6W7M - chains A and G of the 20 polymer chains in the assembly; structure by electron microscopy, 3.80 A resolution.

[Chain A]
Molecule: 16S rRNA
From: Escherichia coli (strain K12)
Sequence (1542 nucleotides; each row starts with the number of its first residue):
     1 AAAUUGAAGA GUUUGAUCAU GGCUCAGAUU GAACGCUGGC GGCAGGCCUA ACACAUGCAA
    61 GUCGAACGGU AACAGGAAGA AGCUUGCUUC UUUGCUGACG AGUGGCGGAC GGGUGAGUAA
   121 UGUCUGGGAA ACUGCCUGAU GGAGGGGGAU AACUACUGGA AACGGUAGCU AAUACCGCAU
   181 AACGUCGCAA GACCAAAGAG GGGGACCUUC GGGCCUCUUG CCAUCGGAUG UGCCCAGAUG
   241 GGAUUAGCUA GUAGGUGGGG UAACGGCUCA CCUAGGCGAC GAUCCCUAGC UGGUCUGAGA
   301 GGAUGACCAG CCACACUGGA ACUGAGACAC GGUCCAGACU CCUACGGGAG GCAGCAGUGG
   361 GGAAUAUUGC ACAAUGGGCG CAAGCCUGAU GCAGCCAUGC CGCGUGUAUG AAGAAGGCCU
   421 UCGGGUUGUA AAGUACUUUC AGCGGGGAGG AAGGGAGUAA AGUUAAUACC UUUGCUCAUU
   481 GACGUUACCC GCAGAAGAAG CACCGGCUAA CUCCGUGCCA GCAGCCGCGG UAAUACGGAG
   541 GGUGCAAGCG UUAAUCGGAA UUACUGGGCG UAAAGCGCAC GCAGGCGGUU UGUUAAGUCA
   601 GAUGUGAAAU CCCCGGGCUC AACCUGGGAA CUGCAUCUGA UACUGGCAAG CUUGAGUCUC
   661 GUAGAGGGGG GUAGAAUUCC AGGUGUAGCG GUGAAAUGCG UAGAGAUCUG GAGGAAUACC
   721 GGUGGCGAAG GCGGCCCCCU GGACGAAGAC UGACGCUCAG GUGCGAAAGC GUGGGGAGCA
   781 AACAGGAUUA GAUACCCUGG UAGUCCACGC CGUAAACGAU GUCGACUUGG AGGUUGUGCC
   841 CUUGAGGCGU GGCUUCCGGA GCUAACGCGU UAAGUCGACC GCCUGGGGAG UACGGCCGCA
   901 AGGUUAAAAC UCAAAUGAAU UGACGGGGGC CCGCACAAGC GGUGGAGCAU GUGGUUUAAU
   961 UCGAUGCAAC GCGAAGAACC UUACCUGGUC UUGACAUCCA CGGAAGUUUU CAGAGAUGAG
  1021 AAUGUGCCUU CGGGAACCGU GAGACAGGUG CUGCAUGGCU GUCGUCAGCU CGUGUUGUGA
  1081 AAUGUUGGGU UAAGUCCCGC AACGAGCGCA ACCCUUAUCC UUUGUUGCCA GCGGUCCGGC
  1141 CGGGAACUCA AAGGAGACUG CCAGUGAUAA ACUGGAGGAA GGUGGGGAUG ACGUCAAGUC
  1201 AUCAUGGCCC UUACGACCAG GGCUACACAC GUGCUACAAU GGCGCAUACA AAGAGAAGCG
  1261 ACCUCGCGAG AGCAAGCGGA CCUCAUAAAG UGCGUCGUAG UCCGGAUUGG AGUCUGCAAC
  1321 UCGACUCCAU GAAGUCGGAA UCGCUAGUAA UCGUGGAUCA GAAUGCCACG GUGAAUACGU
  1381 UCCCGGGCCU UGUACACACC GCCCGUCACA CCAUGGGAGU GGGUUGCAAA AGAAGUAGGU
  1441 AGCUUAACCU UCGGGAGGGC GCUUACCACU UUGUGAUUCA UGACUGGGGU GAAGUCGUAA
  1501 CAAGGUAACC GUAGGGGAAC CUGCGGUUGG AUCACCUCCU UA
Not modelled in the structure: 1391-1407, 1494-1503, 1540-1542

[Chain G]
Protein: 30S ribosomal protein S7
From: Escherichia coli (strain K12)
UniProtKB: P02359 (RS7_ECOLI); residues 0-178 here correspond to UniProt positions 1-179 (UniProt number = residue number + 1)
Chain sequence (179 residues; numbered 0 to 178; the number before each row is that of its first residue; numbering starts at 0):
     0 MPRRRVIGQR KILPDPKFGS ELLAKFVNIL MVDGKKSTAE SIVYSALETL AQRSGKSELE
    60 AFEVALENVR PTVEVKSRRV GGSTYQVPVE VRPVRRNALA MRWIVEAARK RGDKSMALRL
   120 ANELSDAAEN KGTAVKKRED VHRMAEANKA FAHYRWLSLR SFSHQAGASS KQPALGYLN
Not modelled in the structure: 0-2, 152-178

[Chain A / chain G interface]
Pairs across the interface - 49 pairs, chain A then chain G:
  C932(A) / Arg-3(G)  phosphate contact
  G933(A) / Arg-3(G)  salt bridge to the phosphate
  G939(A) / Arg-101(G)  sugar contact
  A1092(A) / Arg-3(G)  salt bridge to the phosphate
  A1239(A) / Lys-113(G)  hydrogen bond to the sugar
  A1239(A) / Ser-114(G)  sugar contact
  U1240(A) / Leu-29(G)  base contact
  U1240(A) / Arg-108(G)  base contact
  U1240(A) / Ser-114(G)  hydrogen bond to the phosphate
  U1240(A) / Met-115(G)  hydrogen bond to the phosphate
  U1240(A) / Arg-118(G)  base contact
  A1289(A) / Lys-34(G)  hydrogen bond to the base
  G1290(A) / Lys-34(G)  phosphate contact
  G1290(A) / Ser-36(G)  hydrogen bond to the sugar
  G1290(A) / Thr-37(G)  hydrogen bond to the phosphate
  U1291(A) / Ser-36(G)  phosphate contact
  U1291(A) / Thr-37(G)  hydrogen bond to the phosphate
  G1297(A) / Lys-113(G)  sugar contact
  U1298(A) / Asp-112(G)  base contact
  U1298(A) / Lys-113(G)  salt bridge to the phosphate
  A1346(A) / Arg-9(G)  base contact
  A1350(A) / Asp-32(G)  hydrogen bond to the sugar
  U1351(A) / Asp-32(G)  sugar contact
  U1372(A) / Asp-32(G)  base contact
  U1372(A) / Gly-33(G)  hydrogen bond to the sugar
  U1372(A) / Lys-35(G)  hydrogen bond to the phosphate
  G1373(A) / Met-30(G)  phosphate contact
  G1373(A) / Gly-33(G)  sugar contact
  G1373(A) / Lys-35(G)  phosphate contact
  A1374(A) / Asn-27(G)  hydrogen bond to the sugar
  A1374(A) / Ile-28(G)  sugar contact
  A1374(A) / Met-30(G)  phosphate contact
  A1375(A) / Arg-9(G)  salt bridge to the phosphate
  A1375(A) / Ile-11(G)  phosphate contact
  A1375(A) / Asn-27(G)  hydrogen bond to the phosphate
  A1375(A) / Ile-28(G)  sugar contact
  A1375(A) / Arg-101(G)  hydrogen bond to the sugar
  U1376(A) / Arg-9(G)  hydrogen bond to the base
  U1376(A) / Lys-24(G)  salt bridge to the phosphate
  U1376(A) / Arg-94(G)  hydrogen bond to the phosphate
  U1376(A) / Arg-101(G)  hydrogen bond to the sugar
  A1377(A) / Arg-94(G)  salt bridge to the phosphate
  C1378(A) / Arg-4(G)  phosphate contact
  C1378(A) / Val-5(G)  phosphate contact
  C1378(A) / Lys-75(G)  hydrogen bond to the base
  U1380(A) / Arg-3(G)  phosphate contact
  U1381(A) / Arg-77(G)  hydrogen bond to the sugar
  U1381(A) / Arg-78(G)  hydrogen bond to the base
  C1382(A) / Arg-78(G)  sugar contact
Also at the interface, not in a pair above, chain A (27 interface residues in all): A938, G1241, G1371
Also at the interface, not in a pair above, chain G (31 interface residues in all): Ile-6, Val-31, Ser-40, Ala-116

[In short]
The interface between chain A and chain G involves 27 residues on one side and 31 on the other; the contacts
include 19 hydrogen bonds and 6 salt bridges. Polar contacts include A1289(A)/Lys-34(G), U1376(A)/Arg-9(G) and
C1378(A)/Lys-75(G).
Chain A is 16S rRNA and chain G is 30S ribosomal protein S7, both from Escherichia coli (strain K12); the
structure, 30S-Inactive-high-Mg2+ + carbon layer, was determined by electron microscopy (same publication as
6W6K, 6W77, 6W7N and 6W7W).
